9MH0 - chains B and H of the 18 polymer chains in the assembly; structure by electron microscopy, 2.90 A resolution.

== Chain B ==
Molecule: Photosystem I P700 chlorophyll a apoprotein A2
From: Dunaliella salina
Notes: EC 1.97.1.12
Chain sequence (735 residues; numbered 1 to 735; the number before each row is that of its first residue):
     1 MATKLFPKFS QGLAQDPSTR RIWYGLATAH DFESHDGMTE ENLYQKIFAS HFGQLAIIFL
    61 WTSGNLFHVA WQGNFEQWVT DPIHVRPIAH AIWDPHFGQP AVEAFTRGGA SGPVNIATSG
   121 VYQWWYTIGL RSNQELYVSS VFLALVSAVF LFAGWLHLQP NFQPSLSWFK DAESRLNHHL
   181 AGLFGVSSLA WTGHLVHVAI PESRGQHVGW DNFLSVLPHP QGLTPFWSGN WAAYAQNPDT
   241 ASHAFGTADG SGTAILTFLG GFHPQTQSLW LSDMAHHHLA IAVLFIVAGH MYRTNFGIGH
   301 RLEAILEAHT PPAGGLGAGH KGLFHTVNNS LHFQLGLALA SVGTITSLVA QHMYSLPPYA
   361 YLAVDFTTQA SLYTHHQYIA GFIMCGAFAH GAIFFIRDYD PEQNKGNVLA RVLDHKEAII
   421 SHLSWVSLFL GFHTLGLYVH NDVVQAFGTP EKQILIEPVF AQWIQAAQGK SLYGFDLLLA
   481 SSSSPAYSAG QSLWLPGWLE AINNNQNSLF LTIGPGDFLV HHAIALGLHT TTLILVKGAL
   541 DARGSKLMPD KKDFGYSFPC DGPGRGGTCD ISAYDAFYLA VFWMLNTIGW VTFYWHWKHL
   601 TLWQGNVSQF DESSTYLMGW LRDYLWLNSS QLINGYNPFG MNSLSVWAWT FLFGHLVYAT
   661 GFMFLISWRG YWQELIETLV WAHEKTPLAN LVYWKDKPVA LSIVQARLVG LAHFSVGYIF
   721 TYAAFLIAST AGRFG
Unresolved in the structure: 1-2, 735
Ion coordination: chlorophyll a Mg (25 sites), coordinated by His30, His51, Gln54, His68, His90, Asp94, His96, His178, His179, His197, His276, His277, His278, His290, His300, His309 and 9 more; 4Fe-4S cluster Fe: Cys560, Cys569 (shared with 1 residue of chain A)
Ligand contacts:
  - beta-carotene (BCR), molecule 1: Phe6, Ile22, Leu26, Val692
  - beta-carotene (BCR), molecule 2: Ala49, Phe52, Gly53, Ala56, Ile57, Leu60, Phe67, Tyr137, Ser140, Val141, Ala144, Ser147, Ala148, Phe150, Leu151, Gly154, Trp155, Leu158
  - beta-carotene (BCR), molecule 3: Leu55, Ile58, Phe59, Trp61, Phe150, Gly182, Leu183, Val186, Ser187
  - beta-carotene (BCR), molecule 4: Thr62, Leu66, Trp124, Trp125, Ile128, Leu130, Ser139, Phe142, Leu143, Trp210
  - beta-carotene (BCR), molecule 5: Leu189, Leu223, Phe226, Leu279, Val283, Ile286, Val287, His290, Ile298
  - beta-carotene (BCR), molecule 6: Phe333, Gly336, Leu337, Ala340, Thr344, Met384, Ala387, Phe388, Gly391, Ala392, Phe394, Phe395, Ala539
  - beta-carotene (BCR), molecule 7: Phe388, Phe395, Leu409, Val412, Val536, Leu540
  - beta-carotene (BCR), molecule 8: Phe429, Leu430, His433, Thr434, Leu437, Ile454, Ile456, Phe518, Leu519, His522
  - beta-carotene (BCR), molecule 9: Leu435, Gly436, Val439
  - beta-carotene (BCR), molecule 10: Trp649, Phe653, Trp672, Leu675, Ile676, Leu679, Phe720
  - beta-carotene (BCR), molecule 11: Pro687, Leu688, Ala689
  - chlorophyll b (CHL): Trp210, Phe213, Leu214
  - chlorophyll a isomer (CL0): Leu621, Leu625, Trp626
  - chlorophyll a (CLA), molecule 1: Thr19, Trp23, Ile676, Leu679, Val680, His683, Val692, Tyr693, Trp694, Lys695, Asp696, Pro698, Val699
  - chlorophyll a (CLA), molecule 2: Ile22, Trp23, Leu26
  - chlorophyll a (CLA), molecule 3: Trp23, Phe653, Leu656, Val657, Thr660, Met663, Phe664, Leu701, Val709, Ala712, His713, Val716
  - chlorophyll a (CLA), molecule 4: Leu26, Ala27, Ala29, His30, Asp31, His332, Leu335, Leu339, Phe382, Ile383, Cys385, Gly386, Ala389, His390, Ile393, Arg397, Tyr556, Ser557, Tyr574, Phe577, Ala712, Val716
  - chlorophyll a (CLA), molecule 5: His30, Phe32, Glu33, Tyr44, Ile47, Ser50, His51, Gln54, Leu55, Ile58, Phe169, Arg175, His179, Leu183, Leu331, His332, Gln334, Leu335, Ala338, Leu339, Val342
  - chlorophyll a (CLA), molecule 6: His30, Gln54, Ile57, Ile58, Trp61, Ile379, Phe382, Ile383
  - chlorophyll a (CLA), molecule 7: Phe48, Phe52, Ile128, Gly129, Leu130, Glu135, Val138, Ser139, Phe142, Val146, Val149, Phe150, Ala153, Leu156, His157, Phe162, Pro164, Trp168, Ser187, Ala190, Trp191, Gly193, His194, His197, Val198, Val208, Gly209, Trp210, Phe213
  - chlorophyll a (CLA), molecule 8: Phe48, His51, Phe52, Leu55, Trp124, Phe150, Trp168, Phe169, Asp171, Ser174, Arg175, His178, His179, Gly182, Leu183, Phe184, Ile345, Tyr359
  - chlorophyll a (CLA), molecule 9: Ile57, Leu60, Trp61, Ser63, Gly64, Phe67, His68, Trp71, Gln72, His90, Ala91, Trp93
  - chlorophyll a (CLA), molecule 10: Ile57, Trp61, Asn65, His68, Val69, Ala89, His90, Asn115, Ile116, Ala117, Thr118, Ser119, Val121, Val646, Trp647, Thr650, Phe720
  - chlorophyll a (CLA), molecule 11: Ile58, Trp61, Thr62, Ser119, Gly120, Val121, Trp124, Ser187, Ala190, Val342, Ile345, Thr346, Val349, Met353, Tyr359, Leu372, His375, His376, Ile379, Ile383
  - chlorophyll a (CLA), molecule 12: Trp61, Asn65, Thr118, Ser119, Ser371, Thr374, His375, Tyr378, Ile379, Phe382, Trp647, Ile719, Phe720, Tyr722, Ala723, Leu726, Ile727
  - chlorophyll a (CLA), molecule 13: His90, Ala91, Ile92, Trp93, Asp94, Pro95, His96, Phe97, Phe105, Asn115, Ser645, Val646, Trp649
  - chlorophyll a (CLA), molecule 14: Trp124, Thr127, Ile128, Leu183, Phe184, Ser187, Ser188, Trp191, Met274, His277, His278, Ile281, Phe285, Ile345, Leu348, Val349, His352, Met353, Pro358, Tyr359
  - chlorophyll a (CLA), molecule 15: Trp168, Asp171, Ser174, His178, Thr294, Asn295, Phe296
  - chlorophyll a (CLA), molecule 16: Ala172, Arg175, Leu176, His179, Leu180, Phe184, Leu302, Leu306, Phe324, Val327, Asn328, Gln334, Leu337, Ala338, Ser341, Val342, Ile345
  - chlorophyll a (CLA), molecule 17: Leu176, Leu180, Phe184, Leu284, Phe285, Ala288, Met291, Tyr292, Leu302, Ile305, Leu306
  - chlorophyll a (CLA), molecule 18: Asn177, His178, Ala181, Gly182, Val186, Ile286, His290, Tyr292, Thr294, Phe296, Ile298, Gly299
  - chlorophyll a (CLA), molecule 19: Leu189, Ala190, Thr192, Gly193, Val196, His197, Phe213, Leu214, Val216, Leu217, Pro218, His219, Gly222, Leu223, Phe226, Trp227, Tyr234, Ile255, Leu256, Leu279
  - chlorophyll a (CLA), molecule 20: Phe226, Trp231, Ala232, Tyr234, Ala235, Leu256, Phe258, His276, Leu279, Ala280, Val283, Leu493, Trp494
  - chlorophyll a (CLA), molecule 21: Phe258, Gly260, Gly261, Leu269, Asp273, Met274, His276, His277, Ala280, Ile281, Leu284, His352, Leu356, Trp494, Trp498
  - chlorophyll a (CLA), molecule 22: Val287, Ala288, His290, Met291, Ile298, Gly299, His300
  - chlorophyll a (CLA), molecule 23: Val287, Met291, His300, Ala304, Ile305, Ala308, His309
  - chlorophyll a (CLA), molecule 24: Ile305, Leu306, His309, Leu316, His320, Leu323, Val327, Phe333, Val408, Leu409, Val412
  - chlorophyll a (CLA), molecule 25: Ala308, His309, Thr310, Pro311, Pro312, Gly315, Leu316
  - chlorophyll a (CLA), molecule 26: Gly315, Leu316, Gly317, Val408, Arg411, Val412, His415, Ala418, Ile419, His422
  - chlorophyll a (CLA), molecule 27: Leu337, Ala340, Ser341, Thr344, Leu348, Gln351, His352, Tyr354, Ser355, Leu356, Trp498, Leu509, Phe510
  - chlorophyll a (CLA), molecule 28: Thr344, Ser347, Leu348, Gln351, Gln377, Gly381, Met384, Phe388, Leu528, Thr531, Thr532, Leu535, Met584, Ile588
  - chlorophyll a (CLA), molecule 29: Gln351, Tyr354, Tyr373, Gln377, Phe460, Ala461, Ile464, Gln465, Phe510, Leu511, Ile513, His521, Ile524, Leu528, Val591, Tyr594, Trp595, Lys598
  - chlorophyll a (CLA), molecule 30: Ala418, His422, Trp425
  - chlorophyll a (CLA), molecule 31: Ile419, Leu423, Trp425, Val426, Ala525, Leu528, His529, Thr532
  - chlorophyll a (CLA), molecule 32: Ser421, His422, Ser424, Trp425, Leu428, Phe432
  - chlorophyll a (CLA), molecule 33: Ser424, Ser427, Leu428, Gly431, Phe432, Leu435, Leu526, Thr530, Leu533, Ile534, Leu579, Phe582, Trp583
  - chlorophyll a (CLA), molecule 34: Trp425, Leu428, Phe429, Phe432, His433
  - chlorophyll a (CLA), molecule 35: Trp425, Val426, Phe429, Leu430, Ile456, Glu457, Pro458, Val459, Phe460, Ala461, Ile513, Phe518, His521, His522, Ala525, His529
  - chlorophyll a (CLA), molecule 36: His433, Gly436, Leu437, Val439, His440, Val443, Val444, Phe447, Lys452, Ile454
  - chlorophyll a (CLA), molecule 37: Thr434, Leu435, Tyr438, Val520, Ala523, Asn586, Trp590, Phe593, Leu617, Trp620, Leu621, Leu625, Ser629, Ile633, Phe651, His655, Tyr658, Tyr718, Thr721, Tyr722, Phe725
  - chlorophyll a (CLA), molecule 38: Leu435, Val439, Asp442, Val443, Leu526, Phe582, Trp583, Asn586, Trp590, Leu617, Leu621, Leu625, Tyr658, Phe714
  - chlorophyll a (CLA), molecule 39: Trp463, Ile464, Ala467, Gln468, Leu478, Leu479, Trp494, Trp498, Phe510
  - chlorophyll a (CLA), molecule 40: Leu478, Pro485, Ala486, Ala489, Gly490, Leu493, Trp494
  - chlorophyll a (CLA), molecule 41: Trp649, Leu652, Phe653, His655, Leu656, Tyr658, Ala659, Phe662
  - chlorophyll a (CLA), molecule 42: Leu656, Ala659, Phe662, Met663, Ile666, Ser667, Tyr671, Trp672, Leu675
  - chlorophyll a (CLA), molecule 43: Leu679, Ala682, His683, Thr686, Ala689, Val692
  - chlorophyll a (CLA), molecule 44: Trp681, Ala682, Lys685, Thr686, Pro687
  - chlorophyll a (CLA), molecule 45: Thr686, Pro687, Leu688, Ala689
  - chlorophyll a / 1,2-dipalmitoyl-phosphatidyl-glycerole, molecule 1: Phe6, Lys8, Phe9, Gly25, Leu26, Ala29, His30, Phe32, His35, Lys46, Ser50, Gly53, Gln54, Ile57
  - chlorophyll a / 1,2-dipalmitoyl-phosphatidyl-glycerole, molecule 2: Phe460, Trp463, Phe475, Asp476, Leu477, Leu478
  - dodecyl-alpha-D-maltoside (LMU): Asp211, Leu214, Ser215
  - lutein (LUT; (3r,3'r,6s)-4,5-didehydro-5,6-dihydro-beta,beta-carotene-3,3'-diol): Leu145, Ala148, Phe152, Trp155
  - phylloquinone (PQN): Trp23, Met663, Phe664, Ser667, Trp668, Arg669, Trp672, Ile676, Ala700, Leu701, Ala706
  - phosphatidylethanolamine (PTY): Gln134, Glu135, Val138, Val141, His207, Gly209, Trp210, Asp211
  - 4Fe-4S cluster (SF4): Cys560, Gly562, Pro563, Cys569, Trp668, Ile703, Arg707

== Chain H ==
Molecule: PSAH1
From: Dunaliella salina
Chain sequence (135 residues; numbered 1 to 135; the number before each row is that of its first residue):
     1 MALLAKTGAQ TLASRRPAAC RAPAPVRRNV KVCAKYGEQS KYFDLQDLEN TTGAWDLYGV
    61 DEKKRYPGLQ EEFFQRATDA VSRREALNGF VALTGVASIA LFGLKGASTL ELPITKGPRM
   121 EKTENGKGGI LRSRI
Unresolved in the structure: 1-68, 134-135
Ion coordination: chlorophyll a Mg near Gln70 (its only coordinating residue here)
Ligand contacts:
  - beta-carotene (BCR): Glu72, Phe73, Arg76
  - chlorophyll a (CLA), molecule 1: Leu69, Gln70, Phe73, Phe74
  - chlorophyll a (CLA), molecule 2: Glu72, Phe73, Phe74, Arg76, Ala77, Ala80, Phe90
  - chlorophyll a (CLA), molecule 3: Gly89, Ala92, Leu93, Val96
  - chlorophyll a (CLA), molecule 4: Phe90, Thr94, Ser98, Ile99, Phe102, Leu110, Leu112
  - phosphatidylethanolamine (PTY), molecule 1: Arg84, Glu85, Asn88, Gly89, Val91, Ala92, Gly95, Ser98, Ile99
  - phosphatidylethanolamine (PTY), molecule 2: Ala100, Leu101, Gly103, Leu104, Lys105

== How chain B and chain H interact ==
Contacting residue pairs (47; chain B residue first):
  Pro82(B) - Arg132(H)  hydrogen bond (backbone-side chain)
  Ile83(B) - Arg132(H)  hydrogen bond (backbone-side chain)
  His84(B) - Arg132(H)
  His84(B) - Ser133(H)  hydrogen bond (backbone-backbone)
  Val85(B) - Arg132(H)  hydrogen bond (backbone-side chain)
  Val85(B) - Ser133(H)
  Arg86(B) - Thr123(H)  hydrogen bond (side chain-backbone)
  Arg86(B) - Asn125(H)
  Arg86(B) - Arg132(H)
  Arg86(B) - Ser133(H)  hydrogen bond
  Ile92(B) - Ile114(H)
  Trp93(B) - Phe102(H)  hydrophobic
  Trp93(B) - Ile114(H)
  Trp93(B) - Thr115(H)
  Asp94(B) - Ile114(H)
  Pro95(B) - Phe102(H)  hydrophobic
  Phe97(B) - Pro113(H)
  Gly98(B) - Pro113(H)
  Gln99(B) - Pro113(H)
  Gln99(B) - Lys116(H)
  Gln99(B) - Gly117(H)
  Val102(B) - Pro113(H)
  Val102(B) - Ile114(H)  hydrophobic
  Glu103(B) - Pro118(H)
  Glu103(B) - Arg119(H)  salt bridge
  Glu103(B) - Glu121(H)
  Glu103(B) - Lys122(H)
  Ala104(B) - Lys122(H)  hydrogen bond (backbone-side chain)
  Thr106(B) - Pro118(H)
  Thr106(B) - Glu121(H)  hydrogen bond (side chain-backbone)
  Thr106(B) - Lys122(H)
  Arg107(B) - Lys122(H)
  Gly108(B) - Ser133(H)
  Ser111(B) - Pro118(H)
  Gln631(B) - Lys127(H)
  Asn642(B) - Lys122(H)
  Ser643(B) - Lys122(H)
  Ser643(B) - Asn125(H)
  Leu644(B) - Lys127(H)
  Ala731(B) - Asn125(H)
  Gly732(B) - Gly126(H)
  Gly732(B) - Lys127(H)  hydrogen bond (backbone-backbone)
  Arg733(B) - Gly126(H)
  Arg733(B) - Lys127(H)
  Arg733(B) - Gly128(H)  hydrogen bond (backbone-backbone)
  Arg733(B) - Gly129(H)
  Phe734(B) - Ile130(H)  hydrophobic
Also at the interface, not in a pair above, chain B (30 interface residues in all): Phe105, Pro113, Phe366
Also at the interface, not in a pair above, chain H (22 interface residues in all): Gly103, Leu112, Glu124

== In short ==
30 residues of chain B face 22 of chain H across their interface; the contacts include 10 hydrogen bonds and 1
salt bridge. Among the polar pairs are Glu103(B)-Arg119(H), Pro82(B)-Arg132(H) and Ile83(B)-Arg132(H).
Here chain B is Photosystem I P700 chlorophyll a apoprotein A2 and chain H is PSAH1, both from Dunaliella
salina. Entry 9MH0 (Dunaliella salina PSI-LHCI supercomplex) was determined by electron microscopy together
with 9MGW, 9MGZ and 9MH1 from the same study.
